PDB entry 7CKB | electron microscopy, 3.24 A resolution | chains AN and Al of the 180 polymer chains in the assembly

== Chain AN (and Al) ==
Name: Unidentified carboxysome polypeptide
Organism: Halothiobacillus neapolitanus
Notes: chain Al of this document is another copy of the same molecule, construct and numbering; everything in this record applies to it too
Reference sequence: O85043 (O85043_HALNE); residue numbers follow UniProt; this construct covers 1-83
Amino-acid sequence (94 residues; each row starts with the number of its first residue):
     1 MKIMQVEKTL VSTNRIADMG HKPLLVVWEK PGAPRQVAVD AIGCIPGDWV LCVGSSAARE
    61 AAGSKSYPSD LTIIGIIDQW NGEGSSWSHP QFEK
Disordered / not traced: 83-94
Construct notes: expression tag (84-94)

== How chain AN and chain Al interact ==
Residue-residue contacts (32):
  Leu10(AN) - Trp80(Al)  hydrophobic
  Val11(AN) - Ile77(Al)
  Val11(AN) - Asp78(Al)  hydrogen bond (backbone-backbone)
  Ser12(AN) - Ile76(Al)
  Ser12(AN) - Asp78(Al)
  Thr13(AN) - Asp78(Al)  hydrogen bond
  Asn14(AN) - Ile42(Al)
  Asn14(AN) - Gly75(Al)
  Asn14(AN) - Ile76(Al)
  Ile16(AN) - Ile42(Al)  hydrophobic
  Ile16(AN) - Ile74(Al)  hydrophobic
  Met19(AN) - Ile74(Al)  hydrophobic
  Leu24(AN) - Leu51(Al)  hydrophobic
  Arg35(AN) - Lys2(Al)  hydrogen bond (backbone-side chain)
  Gln36(AN) - Met1(Al)
  Gln36(AN) - Lys2(Al)
  Val37(AN) - Met1(Al)  hydrogen bond (backbone-backbone)
  Val37(AN) - Ile3(Al)  hydrophobic
  Val37(AN) - Leu51(Al)  hydrophobic
  Val39(AN) - Met1(Al)  hydrophobic
  Ser55(AN) - Ser55(Al)
  Ser56(AN) - Ser56(Al)
  Arg59(AN) - Ala57(Al)
  Arg59(AN) - Glu60(Al)
  Ser66(AN) - Glu60(Al)
  Tyr67(AN) - Ala57(Al)
  Pro68(AN) - Ala57(Al)  hydrophobic
  Ser69(AN) - Ala57(Al)
  Asp70(AN) - Met1(Al)  hydrogen bond (side chain-backbone)
  Asp70(AN) - Val53(Al)
  Asp70(AN) - Gly54(Al)
  Asp70(AN) - Ser55(Al)
Also at the interface, not in a pair above, chain AN (25 interface residues in all): Lys8, Arg15, Val26, Ala38, Leu71
Also at the interface, not in a pair above, chain Al (19 interface residues in all): Ala41, Ala61

== Overview ==
25 residues of chain AN face 19 of chain Al across their interface, with 5 hydrogen bonds. Polar contacts
include Thr13(AN)-Asp78(Al), Arg35(AN)-Lys2(Al) and Asp70(AN)-Met1(Al).
Chain AN and chain Al are both Unidentified carboxysome polypeptide (Halothiobacillus neapolitanus); the
structure, Simplified Alpha-Carboxysome, T=3, was determined by electron microscopy (same publication as 7CKC
and 7DHQ).
